PDB entry 8UCV | electron microscopy, 3.81 A resolution | chains B and C of the 4 polymer chains in the assembly

# Chain B
Molecule: DNA primase large subunit
From: Xenopus laevis
UniProtKB: A0A1L8G3G3 (A0A1L8G3G3_XENLA); residue numbers follow UniProt; this construct covers 1-513
Amino-acid sequence (513 residues; numbered 1 to 513; the number before each row is that of its first residue):
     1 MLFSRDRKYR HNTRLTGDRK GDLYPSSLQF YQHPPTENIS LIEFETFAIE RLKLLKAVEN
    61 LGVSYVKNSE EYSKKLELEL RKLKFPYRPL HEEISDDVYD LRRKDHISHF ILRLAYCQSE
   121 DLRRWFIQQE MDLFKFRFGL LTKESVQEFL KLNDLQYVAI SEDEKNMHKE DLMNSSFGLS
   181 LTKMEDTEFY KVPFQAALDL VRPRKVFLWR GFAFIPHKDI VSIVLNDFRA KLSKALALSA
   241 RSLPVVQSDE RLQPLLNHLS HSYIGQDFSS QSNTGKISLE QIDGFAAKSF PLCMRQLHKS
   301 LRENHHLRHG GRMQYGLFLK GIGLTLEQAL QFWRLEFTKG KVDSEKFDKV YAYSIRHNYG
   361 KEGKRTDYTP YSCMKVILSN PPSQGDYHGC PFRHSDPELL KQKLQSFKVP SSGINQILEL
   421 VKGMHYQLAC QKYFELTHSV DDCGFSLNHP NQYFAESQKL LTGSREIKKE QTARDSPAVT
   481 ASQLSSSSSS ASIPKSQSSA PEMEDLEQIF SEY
Not modelled in the structure: 1-276, 463-513
Ion coordination: 4Fe-4S cluster Fe: Cys-293, Cys-373, Cys-390, Cys-430
Small-molecule neighbours: 4Fe-4S cluster (SF4): Pro-291, Leu-292, Cys-293, Cys-373, Val-376, Cys-390, Pro-391, Phe-392, Tyr-426, Gln-427, Cys-430, Leu-447, Pro-450, Tyr-453

# Chain C
Molecule: DNA template
Sequence (59 nucleotides; each row starts with the number of its first residue):
     1 TGTATGTATG TATGTCGCTA CAATCGCTAA GTTCACGCAG TATCCTGTAT GTATGTATG
Not modelled in the structure: 1-12, 49-59

# Chain B / chain C interface
Contacting residue pairs - 24 pairs, chain B then chain C:
  Met-313(B) / DT46(C)  base contact
  Lys-349(B) / DT41(C)  phosphate contact
  Lys-349(B) / DA42(C)  salt bridge to the phosphate
  Tyr-353(B) / DT43(C)  sugar contact
  Tyr-353(B) / DC44(C)  hydrogen bond to the phosphate
  His-357(B) / DC44(C)  sugar contact
  His-357(B) / DC45(C)  salt bridge to the phosphate
  His-357(B) / DT46(C)  base contact
  Asn-358(B) / DT46(C)  base contact
  Glu-362(B) / DC44(C)  phosphate contact
  Gly-363(B) / DC44(C)  sugar contact
  Gly-363(B) / DC45(C)  phosphate contact
  Lys-364(B) / DC45(C)  hydrogen bond to the phosphate
  Lys-364(B) / DT46(C)  salt bridge to the phosphate
  Thr-366(B) / DG47(C)  base contact
  Asp-367(B) / DG47(C)  hydrogen bond to the base
  Tyr-368(B) / DT46(C)  hydrogen bond to the phosphate
  Thr-369(B) / DG47(C)  hydrogen bond to the base
  Thr-369(B) / DT48(C)  base contact
  Pro-370(B) / DT48(C)  sugar contact
  Tyr-371(B) / DG47(C)  sugar contact
  Ser-372(B) / DT48(C)  hydrogen bond to the phosphate
  Lys-375(B) / DG47(C)  salt bridge to the phosphate
  Lys-375(B) / DT48(C)  salt bridge to the phosphate
Other interface residues (no listed pair), chain B (18 interface residues in all): His-309, His-449

# Summary
Chain B and chain C form an interface of 18 and 8 residues respectively, with 6 hydrogen bonds and 5 salt
bridges. Polar pairs include Asp-367(B)/DG47(C), Thr-369(B)/DG47(C) and Tyr-353(B)/DC44(C). Bound to chain B:
4Fe-4S cluster.
Chain B is DNA primase large subunit (Xenopus laevis) and chain C is DNA template; the structure, Complete DNA
termination subcomplex 1 of Xenopus laevis DNA polymerase alpha-primase, was determined by electron microscopy
together with 8G99, 8G9F, 8G9L, 8G9N, 8G9O, 8UCU and 8 further entries from the same study.
